3ZKF - chains E and K of the 4 polymer chains in the assembly; structure by X-ray diffraction, 2.60 A resolution.

Chain E (and K):
Name: Dynein light chain 1, cytoplasmic
Source organism: Homo sapiens
Notes: chain K of this document is another copy of the same molecule, construct and numbering; everything in this record applies to it too
Reference sequence: P63167 (DYL1_HUMAN); residues 1-89 here = UniProt positions 1-89
Chain sequence (89 residues; row label = number of the first residue in the row):
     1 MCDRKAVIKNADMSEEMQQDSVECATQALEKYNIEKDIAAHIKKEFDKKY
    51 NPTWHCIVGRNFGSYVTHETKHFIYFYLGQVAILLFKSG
Not modelled in the structure: 1-2 (chain K: 1-4)

Chain E / chain K interface:
Contacting residue pairs - 57 pairs, chain E then chain K:
  E35(E) with N61(K), hydrogen bond; F62(K); G63(K), hydrogen bond (side chain-backbone)
  K36(E) with G63(K); S64(K)
  A39(E) with S64(K); Y65(K)
  A40(E) with Y65(K), hydrophobic
  K43(E) with Y65(K); T67(K), hydrogen bond
  K44(E) with Y65(K), hydrogen bond
  T53(E) with T67(K)
  H55(E) with Y65(K); V66(K); T67(K), hydrogen bond (side chain-backbone); F86(K); S88(K), hydrogen bond
  C56(E) with S64(K); Y65(K), hydrogen bond (backbone-backbone)
  I57(E) with I57(K), hydrophobic; F62(K), hydrophobic; G63(K); S64(K)
  V58(E) with F62(K); G63(K), hydrogen bond (backbone-backbone)
  G59(E) with N61(K); F62(K)
  R60(E) with N61(K), hydrogen bond (backbone-backbone)
  N61(E) with E35(K), hydrogen bond; G59(K); R60(K), hydrogen bond (side chain-backbone); N61(K), hydrogen bond (backbone-backbone)
  F62(E) with E35(K); I57(K), hydrophobic; V58(K); G59(K); F62(K), hydrophobic
  G63(E) with E35(K), hydrogen bond (backbone-side chain); K36(K); A39(K); I57(K); V58(K), hydrogen bond (backbone-backbone)
  S64(E) with C56(K); I57(K)
  Y65(E) with A39(K); A40(K), hydrophobic; K43(K); H55(K); C56(K), hydrogen bond (backbone-backbone)
  V66(E) with H55(K)
  T67(E) with K43(K), hydrogen bond; T53(K); H55(K), hydrogen bond (backbone-side chain)
  F86(E) with H55(K)
  S88(E) with H55(K), hydrogen bond; S88(K), hydrogen bond (side chain-backbone)
  G89(E) with G89(K)
Also at the interface, not in a pair above, chain E (24 interface residues in all): W54
Also at the interface, not in a pair above, chain K (23 interface residues in all): K44

In short:
Chain E and chain K form an interface of 24 and 23 residues respectively, with 19 hydrogen bonds. Among the
polar pairs are E35(E)-N61(K), E35(E)-G63(K) and K43(E)-T67(K).
Both chains are Dynein light chain 1, cytoplasmic (Homo sapiens). Entry 3ZKF (Structure of LC8 in complex with
Nek9 phosphopeptide) was determined by X-ray diffraction (same publication as 3ZKE).
